PDB entry 4XFX | X-ray diffraction, 2.43 A resolution | chain A

Chain A:
Name: HIV-1 capsid protein
Organism: Human immunodeficiency virus type 1 group M subtype B (isolate NY5)
Reference sequence: P12493 (GAG_HV1N5); residues 1-231 here correspond to UniProt positions 133-363 (UniProt number = residue number + 132)
Chain sequence (231 residues; each row starts with the number of its first residue):
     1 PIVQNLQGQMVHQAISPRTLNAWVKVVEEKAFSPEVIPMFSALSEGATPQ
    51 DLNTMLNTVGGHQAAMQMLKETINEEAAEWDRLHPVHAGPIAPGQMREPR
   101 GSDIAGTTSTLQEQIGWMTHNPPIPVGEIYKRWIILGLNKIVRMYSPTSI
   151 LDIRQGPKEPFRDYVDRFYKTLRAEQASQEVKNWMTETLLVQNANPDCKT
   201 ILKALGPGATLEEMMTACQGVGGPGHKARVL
Disordered / not traced: 5-9, 222-231
Disulfide bonds: Cys198-Cys218
From the paper describing this entry:
  - conformationally variable residues (order/disorder transition): Gln176 to Glu187
  - self-association interface (contacts with another copy of this molecule); pairs are residue here / residue on that copy: Trp184-Gln176 (water-mediated contact), Trp184-Glu175 (water-mediated contact), Ser149, Leu151, Glu175, Gln176, Ser178, Glu180, Trp184, Met185, Leu189, Gln192, Ile201, Ala204
  - contacts within the chain: Arg143-Gln176

Overview:
The paper reports conformational variability at Gln176; a self-association interface involving Ser149, Leu151
and Glu175 among others.
Chain A is HIV-1 capsid protein (Human immunodeficiency virus type 1 group M subtype B (isolate NY5)); the
structure, Structure of the native full-length HIV-1 capsid protein, was determined by X-ray diffraction (same
publication as 4XFY and 4XFZ).
